PDB entry 6HBL | electron microscopy, 3.70 A resolution | chains s and U of the 45 polymer chains in the assembly

# Chain s (and U)
Protein: Echovirus 18 capsid protein 3
From: Echovirus E18
Notes: chain U of this document is another copy of the same molecule, construct and numbering; everything in this record applies to it too
UniProtKB: Q8V635 (Q8V635_9ENTO); residues 3001-3239 here correspond to UniProt positions 330-568 (UniProt number = residue number - 2671)
Chain sequence (239 residues; each row starts with the number of its first residue):
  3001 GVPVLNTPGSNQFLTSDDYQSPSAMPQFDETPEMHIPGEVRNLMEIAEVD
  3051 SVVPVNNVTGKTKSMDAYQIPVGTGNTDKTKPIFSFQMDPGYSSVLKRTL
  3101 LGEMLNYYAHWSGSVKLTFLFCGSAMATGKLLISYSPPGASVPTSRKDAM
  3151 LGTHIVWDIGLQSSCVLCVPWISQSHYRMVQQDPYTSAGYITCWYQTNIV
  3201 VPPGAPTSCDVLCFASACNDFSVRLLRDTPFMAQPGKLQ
Disordered / not traced: 3074-3077, 3176-3186, 3234-3239
Cystine bridges: C3168-C3218

# Chain s / chain U interface
Residue-residue contacts (32):
  G3001(s) - P3003(U)
  G3001(s) - L3005(U)
  V3002(s) - P3003(U)  hydrogen bond (backbone-backbone)
  V3002(s) - V3004(U)
  V3002(s) - L3005(U)  hydrogen bond (backbone-backbone)
  P3003(s) - L3005(U)
  P3003(s) - T3007(U)
  V3004(s) - V3004(U)  hydrophobic
  V3004(s) - L3005(U)  hydrogen bond (backbone-backbone)
  V3004(s) - N3006(U)
  V3004(s) - T3007(U)  hydrogen bond (backbone-backbone)
  V3004(s) - S3010(U)
  L3005(s) - T3007(U)
  L3005(s) - S3010(U)
  L3005(s) - Y3019(U)
  N3006(s) - N3006(U)
  N3006(s) - S3010(U)
  N3006(s) - N3011(U)  hydrogen bond (backbone-backbone)
  T3007(s) - Y3019(U)
  P3008(s) - Q3012(U)
  P3008(s) - F3013(U)  hydrophobic
  Q3012(s) - P3022(U)
  L3014(s) - P3022(U)
  L3014(s) - S3023(U)
  S3016(s) - S3023(U)
  S3016(s) - A3024(U)  hydrogen bond (side chain-backbone)
  S3016(s) - P3026(U)
  R3224(s) - F3028(U)
  R3224(s) - D3029(U)
  R3224(s) - T3031(U)  hydrogen bond
  L3225(s) - M3025(U)  hydrophobic
  L3225(s) - F3028(U)  hydrophobic
Also at the interface, not in a pair above, chain s (15 interface residues in all): S3010, Y3019
Also at the interface, not in a pair above, chain U (21 interface residues in all): V3002, G3009, D3017

# In short
The interface between chain s and chain U involves 15 residues on one side and 21 on the other; the contacts
include 7 hydrogen bonds. Among the polar pairs are S3016(s)-A3024(U), R3224(s)-T3031(U) and
V3002(s)-P3003(U).
Chain s and chain U are both Echovirus 18 capsid protein 3 (Echovirus E18); the structure, Echovirus 18 Open
particle without three pentamers, was determined by electron microscopy together with 6HBG, 6HBH, 6HBJ, 6HBK
and 6HHT from the same study.
